1NRN - chains H and R of the 3 polymer chains in the assembly; structure by X-ray diffraction, 3.10 A resolution.

# Chain H
Name: Alpha-thrombin (large subunit)
Organism: Homo sapiens
Notes: EC 3.4.21.5
Reference sequence: P00734 (THRB_HUMAN); the construct lacks a stretch of the UniProt sequence and is renumbered around it, so the offset changes along the chain: 16-36 = UniProt 364-384; 37-60 = UniProt 386-409; 61-77 = UniProt 419-435; 78-97 = UniProt 437-456; 7 more segments
Sequence (259 residues; each row starts with the number of its first residue; note: 4 numbers in that range are skipped by the numbering (no residue carries them; nothing is unmodelled there); a row labelled like 60A-60I holds insertion residues (60A, then the next letters in order)):
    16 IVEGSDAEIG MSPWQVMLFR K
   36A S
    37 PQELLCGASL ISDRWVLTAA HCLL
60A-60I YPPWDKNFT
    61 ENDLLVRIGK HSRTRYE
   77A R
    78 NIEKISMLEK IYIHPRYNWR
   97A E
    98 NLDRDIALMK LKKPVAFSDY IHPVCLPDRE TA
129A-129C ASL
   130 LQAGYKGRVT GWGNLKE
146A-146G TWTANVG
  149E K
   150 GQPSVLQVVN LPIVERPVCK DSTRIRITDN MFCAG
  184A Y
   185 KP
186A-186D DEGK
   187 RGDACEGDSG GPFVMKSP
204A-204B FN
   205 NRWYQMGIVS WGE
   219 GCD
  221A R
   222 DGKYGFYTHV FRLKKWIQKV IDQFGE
Not modelled in the structure: 146A-146G, 243-247
Disulfides: Cys42-Cys58, Cys168-Cys182, Cys191-Cys220
Curated features (UniProtKB/Swiss-Prot):
  - region: Ala183 to Val200 (High affinity receptor-binding region which is also known as the TP508 peptide)
  - active site (Charge relay system): His57, Asp102, Ser195
  - glycosylation: Asn60G (N-linked (GlcNAc...) (complex) asparagine)

# Chain R
Name: Receptor based peptide nrs
Organism: Homo sapiens
Reference sequence: P25116 (PAR1_HUMAN); residues 38-60 here = UniProt positions 38-60
Sequence (23 residues; row label = number of the first residue in the row):
    38 LDPRSFLLRN PNDKYEPFWE DEE
Not modelled in the structure: 57-60
Curated features (UniProtKB/Swiss-Prot):
  - site (Cleavage): Arg41, Ser42, Phe55, Trp56
  - mutagenesis: Phe55 to Trp56 (Abolishes cleavage by CTSG but not by thrombin)

# Chain H / chain R interface
Pairs across the interface - 21 pairs, chain H then chain R:
  His57(H) with Asp39(R), salt bridge
  Tyr60A(H) with Leu38(R), hydrogen bond (side chain-backbone)
  Trp60D(H) with Lys51(R); Tyr52(R); Glu53(R); Pro54(R)
  Leu99(H) with Leu38(R)
  Arg173(H) with Leu45(R); Arg46(R)
  Ile174(H) with Leu38(R), hydrophobic; Leu45(R), hydrophobic
  Glu192(H) with Arg41(R), salt bridge
  Ser214(H) with Pro40(R)
  Trp215(H) with Leu38(R); Asp39(R); Pro40(R)
  Gly216(H) with Asp39(R); Pro40(R)
  Glu217(H) with Pro40(R), hydrogen bond (backbone-backbone)
  Gly219(H) with Pro40(R), hydrogen bond (backbone-backbone); Ser42(R)
Also at the interface, not in a pair above, chain H (17 interface residues in all): Lys60F, Glu146, Cys191, Ser195, Arg221A
Also at the interface, not in a pair above, chain R (14 interface residues in all): Phe43, Phe55, Trp56

# In short
The interface between chain H and chain R involves 17 residues on one side and 14 on the other, with 3
hydrogen bonds and 2 salt bridges. Polar pairs include His57(H)-Asp39(R), Glu192(H)-Arg41(R) and
Tyr60A(H)-Leu38(R).
Here chain H is Alpha-thrombin (large subunit) and chain R is Receptor based peptide nrs, both from Homo
sapiens. Entry 1NRN (Crystallographic structures of thrombin complexed with thrombin receptor peptides:
existence of expected and novel binding modes) was determined by X-ray diffraction (same publication as 1NRO,
1NRP, 1NRQ, 1NRR and 1NRS).
